PDB entry 2C11 | X-ray diffraction, 2.90 A resolution | chains A and B

[Chain A (and B)]
Name: Membrane copper amine oxidase
From: Homo sapiens
Notes: EC 1.4.3.6; fragment: extra-cellular domains, residues 29-763; chain B of this document is another copy of the same molecule, construct and numbering; everything in this record applies to it too
UniProt: Q16853 (AOC3_HUMAN); numbering as in UniProt (aligned over 29-763)
Chain sequence (735 residues; numbered 29 to 763; the number before each row is that of its first residue):
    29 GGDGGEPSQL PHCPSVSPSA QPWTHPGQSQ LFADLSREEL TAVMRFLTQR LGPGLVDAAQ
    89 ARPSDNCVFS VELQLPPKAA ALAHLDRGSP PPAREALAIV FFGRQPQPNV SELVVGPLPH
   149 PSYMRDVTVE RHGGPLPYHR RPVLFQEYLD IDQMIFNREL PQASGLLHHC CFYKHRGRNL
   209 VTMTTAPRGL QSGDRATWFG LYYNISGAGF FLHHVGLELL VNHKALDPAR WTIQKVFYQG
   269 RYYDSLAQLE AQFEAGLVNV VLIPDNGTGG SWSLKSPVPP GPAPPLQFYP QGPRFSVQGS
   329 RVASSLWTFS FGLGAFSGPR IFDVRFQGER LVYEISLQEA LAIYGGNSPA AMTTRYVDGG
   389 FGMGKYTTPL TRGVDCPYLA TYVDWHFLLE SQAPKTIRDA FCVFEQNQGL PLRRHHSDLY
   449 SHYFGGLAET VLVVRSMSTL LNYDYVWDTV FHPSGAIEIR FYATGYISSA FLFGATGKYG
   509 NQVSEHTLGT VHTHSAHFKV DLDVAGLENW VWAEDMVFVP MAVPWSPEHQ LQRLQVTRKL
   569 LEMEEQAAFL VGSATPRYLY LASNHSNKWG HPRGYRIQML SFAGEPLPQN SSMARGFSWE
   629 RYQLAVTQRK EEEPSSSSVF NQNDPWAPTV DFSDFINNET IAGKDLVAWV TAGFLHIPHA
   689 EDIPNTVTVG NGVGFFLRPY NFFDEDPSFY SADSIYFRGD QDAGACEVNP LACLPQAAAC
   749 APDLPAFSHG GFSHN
Disordered / not traced: 29-57, 730-763
Cystine bridges: Cys-198/Cys-199, Cys-404/Cys-430
Covalent attachments: N-acetylglucosamine (NAG) linked to Asn-137, Asn-232, Asn-294; glycan linked to Asn-592
Modified / non-standard residues: Tyr-471 (2-oxy-4-hydroxy-5-(2-hydrazinopyridine)phenylalanine; PAQ)
Ion coordination: Cu ion site 1 near His-112 (its only coordinating residue here); Cu ion site 2 near His-160 (its only coordinating residue here); Cu ion site 3 near His-167 (its only coordinating residue here); Cu ion site 4 near His-414 (its only coordinating residue here); Cu ion site 5: His-444, Asp-446; Cu ion site 6: His-520, His-522, His-684; Ca2+ site 1: Asp-529, Leu-530, Asp-531, Asp-673, Leu-674; Ca2+ site 2: Glu-572, Lys-638, Phe-663, Asn-665, Glu-667; Cu ion site 7 near His-687 (its only coordinating residue here)
Swiss-Prot annotation at these positions:
  - active site: Asp-386 (Proton acceptor)
  - binding site (Cu(2+)): His-520, His-522, His-684
  - binding site (Ca(2+)): Asp-529, Leu-530, Asp-531, Glu-572, Glu-641, Phe-663, Asn-665, Glu-667, Asp-673, Leu-674
  - glycosylation: Ser-43 (O-linked (GalNAc...) serine), Asn-137 (N-linked (GlcNAc...) asparagine), Thr-212 (O-linked (GalNAc...) threonine), Asn-232 (N-linked (GlcNAc...) asparagine), Asn-294 (N-linked (GlcNAc...) asparagine), Asn-592 (N-linked (GlcNAc...) (complex) asparagine), Asn-618 (N-linked (GlcNAc...) asparagine), Asn-666 (N-linked (GlcNAc...) asparagine), Thr-679 (O-linked (GlcNAc) threonine)
  - mutagenesis: Met-211 (M211V: Increased activity towards 2-phenylethylamine, and decreased activity towards methylamine and benzylamine; when associated with N-394 and G-469), Tyr-394 (Y394N: Increased activity towards 2-phenylethylamine, and decreased activity towards methylamine and benzylamine; when associated with V-211 and G-469), Leu-469 (L469G: Increased activity towards 2-phenylethylamine, and decreased activity towards methylamine and benzylamine; when associated with V-211 and N-394)

[Interface between chain A and chain B]
Residue-residue contacts - 389 pairs, chain A then chain B:
  Val-209(A) / Tyr-448(B)  hydrophobic
  Thr-210(A) / Tyr-448(B)  hydrogen bond (backbone-side chain)
  Leu-218(A) / Ser-554(B)
  Leu-218(A) / His-557(B)
  Gln-219(A) / His-557(B)  hydrogen bond
  Trp-226(A) / Trp-553(B)
  Asn-232(A) / Tyr-448(B)
  Ile-233(A) / Ser-449(B)
  Ser-234(A) / Ser-449(B)
  Ser-234(A) / Arg-726(B)
  Gly-235(A) / Ser-449(B)  hydrogen bond (backbone-side chain)
  Gly-235(A) / Tyr-451(B)
  Gly-235(A) / Tyr-724(B)  hydrogen bond (backbone-side chain)
  Gly-235(A) / Arg-726(B)
  Ala-236(A) / Tyr-451(B)  hydrogen bond (backbone-side chain)
  Gly-237(A) / Tyr-451(B)  hydrogen bond (backbone-side chain)
  Phe-238(A) / Tyr-448(B)  hydrophobic
  Tyr-270(A) / Pro-552(B)
  Tyr-270(A) / Trp-553(B)
  Gly-297(A) / Phe-717(B)
  Gly-298(A) / Glu-713(B)  hydrogen bond (backbone-side chain)
  Gly-298(A) / Phe-717(B)
  Ser-301(A) / Phe-717(B)
  Leu-302(A) / Tyr-451(B)  hydrophobic
  Leu-302(A) / Gly-453(B)
  Leu-302(A) / Phe-717(B)
  Leu-302(A) / Tyr-724(B)  hydrophobic
  Lys-303(A) / Phe-717(B)
  Lys-303(A) / Tyr-724(B)
  Ser-304(A) / Phe-717(B)  hydrogen bond (side chain-backbone)
  Ser-304(A) / Tyr-718(B)
  Ser-304(A) / Ser-719(B)  hydrogen bond (side chain-backbone)
  Ser-304(A) / Ser-722(B)
  Pro-305(A) / Phe-717(B)
  Pro-305(A) / Tyr-718(B)
  Val-306(A) / Tyr-718(B)
  Val-306(A) / Ser-719(B)
  Val-306(A) / Ala-720(B)
  Pro-307(A) / Ala-720(B)
  Pro-308(A) / Ala-720(B)
  Gly-309(A) / Ala-720(B)
  Gly-309(A) / Asp-721(B)
  Pro-310(A) / Gln-319(B)
  Pro-310(A) / Arg-322(B)  hydrogen bond (backbone-side chain)
  Pro-310(A) / Asp-721(B)
  Ala-311(A) / Pro-318(B)  hydrophobic
  Ala-311(A) / Gln-319(B)
  Ala-311(A) / Arg-322(B)
  Pro-312(A) / Pro-318(B)
  Pro-312(A) / Arg-322(B)
  Pro-312(A) / Thr-458(B)
  Pro-313(A) / Gln-315(B)
  Pro-313(A) / Phe-316(B)
  Pro-313(A) / Tyr-317(B)  hydrophobic
  Pro-313(A) / Pro-318(B)
  Pro-313(A) / Arg-322(B)
  Pro-313(A) / Glu-433(B)
  Pro-313(A) / Asn-435(B)  hydrogen bond (backbone-side chain)
  Pro-313(A) / Thr-458(B)
  Leu-314(A) / Leu-314(B)
  Leu-314(A) / Gln-315(B)
  Leu-314(A) / Phe-316(B)  hydrogen bond (backbone-backbone)
  Leu-314(A) / Pro-318(B)
  Gln-315(A) / Pro-313(B)
  Gln-315(A) / Leu-314(B)
  Gln-315(A) / Gln-315(B)  hydrogen bond
  Phe-316(A) / Pro-313(B)
  Phe-316(A) / Leu-314(B)  hydrogen bond (backbone-backbone)
  Phe-316(A) / Phe-316(B)  hydrophobic
  Pro-318(A) / Ala-311(B)
  Pro-318(A) / Pro-312(B)
  Pro-318(A) / Pro-313(B)
  Pro-318(A) / Leu-314(B)  hydrophobic
  Gln-319(A) / Gly-309(B)
  Gln-319(A) / Pro-310(B)
  Gln-319(A) / Ala-311(B)
  Arg-322(A) / Pro-310(B)  hydrogen bond (side chain-backbone)
  Arg-322(A) / Ala-311(B)
  Arg-322(A) / Pro-312(B)
  Arg-322(A) / Pro-313(B)
  Ile-371(A) / Leu-562(B)
  Tyr-372(A) / Leu-562(B)
  Gly-373(A) / Leu-562(B)
  Gly-374(A) / Arg-561(B)  hydrogen bond (backbone-side chain)
  Asn-375(A) / Arg-561(B)
  Pro-377(A) / Trp-553(B)  hydrophobic
  Met-380(A) / Pro-552(B)
  Met-380(A) / Trp-553(B)  hydrophobic
  Met-380(A) / Leu-559(B)  hydrophobic
  Met-380(A) / Arg-561(B)
  Thr-381(A) / Leu-559(B)
  Arg-383(A) / Gln-560(B)  hydrogen bond (side chain-backbone)
  Thr-396(A) / Arg-442(B)  hydrogen bond
  Thr-396(A) / His-444(B)
  Thr-396(A) / Asp-446(B)
  Pro-397(A) / Arg-442(B)  hydrogen bond (backbone-side chain)
  Pro-397(A) / His-444(B)
  Thr-399(A) / Phe-452(B)
  Thr-399(A) / Phe-725(B)
  Gly-401(A) / Ala-456(B)
  Val-402(A) / Pro-439(B)
  Val-402(A) / Leu-455(B)
  Val-402(A) / Ala-456(B)  hydrophobic
  Val-402(A) / Ile-723(B)  hydrophobic
  Asp-403(A) / Gly-437(B)
  Asp-403(A) / Pro-439(B)
  Asp-403(A) / Arg-442(B)  salt bridge
  Asp-403(A) / Phe-452(B)
  Pro-405(A) / Gly-437(B)
  Glu-433(A) / Pro-313(B)
  Gln-434(A) / Gln-315(B)
  Gln-434(A) / Gln-434(B)
  Gln-434(A) / Asn-435(B)  hydrogen bond (side chain-backbone)
  Gln-434(A) / Gln-436(B)
  Gln-434(A) / Gly-437(B)
  Asn-435(A) / Pro-313(B)
  Asn-435(A) / Gln-315(B)
  Asn-435(A) / Gln-434(B)  hydrogen bond (backbone-side chain)
  Gln-436(A) / Gln-434(B)  hydrogen bond (backbone-side chain)
  Gly-437(A) / Pro-405(B)
  Gly-437(A) / Phe-432(B)
  Gly-437(A) / Gln-434(B)
  Gly-437(A) / Arg-463(B)  hydrogen bond (backbone-side chain)
  Leu-438(A) / Arg-463(B)
  Leu-438(A) / Asp-476(B)
  Leu-438(A) / Tyr-490(B)  hydrophobic
  Leu-438(A) / Thr-696(B)
  Pro-439(A) / Val-402(B)
  Pro-439(A) / Asp-403(B)
  Pro-439(A) / Arg-463(B)
  Pro-439(A) / Met-465(B)  hydrophobic
  Pro-439(A) / Thr-696(B)  hydrogen bond (backbone-side chain)
  Leu-440(A) / Thr-694(B)
  Leu-440(A) / Val-695(B)
  Leu-440(A) / Thr-696(B)  hydrogen bond (backbone-backbone)
  Leu-440(A) / Val-697(B)  hydrophobic
  Arg-441(A) / Thr-492(B)
  Arg-441(A) / Asn-693(B)
  Arg-442(A) / Thr-396(B)  hydrogen bond
  Arg-442(A) / Pro-397(B)
  Arg-442(A) / Asp-403(B)  salt bridge
  Arg-442(A) / Met-465(B)  hydrogen bond
  Arg-442(A) / Thr-467(B)  hydrogen bond
  Arg-442(A) / Asp-472(B)  salt bridge
  Arg-442(A) / Thr-492(B)  hydrogen bond (backbone-side chain)
  Arg-442(A) / Gly-493(B)
  Arg-442(A) / Asn-693(B)  hydrogen bond (backbone-side chain)
  His-443(A) / Phe-239(B)
  His-443(A) / Thr-467(B)
  His-443(A) / Leu-469(B)
  His-443(A) / Asn-470(B)  hydrogen bond (side chain-backbone)
  His-443(A) / Asp-472(B)  salt bridge
  His-443(A) / Tyr-494(B)
  His-443(A) / Asn-693(B)
  His-444(A) / Thr-396(B)
  His-444(A) / Pro-397(B)
  His-444(A) / Thr-467(B)
  His-444(A) / Asp-472(B)  hydrogen bond (backbone-side chain)
  Leu-447(A) / Leu-469(B)  hydrophobic
  Tyr-448(A) / Val-209(B)  hydrophobic
  Tyr-448(A) / Thr-210(B)  hydrogen bond (side chain-backbone)
  Tyr-448(A) / Phe-238(B)  hydrophobic
  Ser-449(A) / Ser-234(B)
  Ser-449(A) / Gly-235(B)  hydrogen bond (side chain-backbone)
  Tyr-451(A) / Gly-235(B)
  Tyr-451(A) / Ala-236(B)
  Tyr-451(A) / Gly-237(B)  hydrogen bond (side chain-backbone)
  Tyr-451(A) / Phe-239(B)
  Tyr-451(A) / Leu-302(B)  hydrophobic
  Tyr-451(A) / Tyr-494(B)
  Phe-452(A) / Thr-399(B)
  Phe-452(A) / Asp-403(B)
  Gly-453(A) / Leu-302(B)
  Gly-454(A) / Val-402(B)
  Leu-455(A) / Val-402(B)
  Ala-456(A) / Gly-401(B)
  Ala-456(A) / Val-402(B)
  Glu-457(A) / Val-697(B)
  Thr-458(A) / Pro-312(B)
  Thr-458(A) / Pro-313(B)
  Arg-463(A) / Gly-437(B)  hydrogen bond (side chain-backbone)
  Arg-463(A) / Leu-438(B)
  Arg-463(A) / Pro-439(B)
  Met-465(A) / Pro-439(B)  hydrophobic
  Met-465(A) / Arg-442(B)  hydrogen bond
  Thr-467(A) / Arg-442(B)  hydrogen bond
  Thr-467(A) / His-443(B)
  Thr-467(A) / His-444(B)
  Leu-469(A) / His-443(B)
  Leu-469(A) / Leu-447(B)  hydrophobic
  Asn-470(A) / His-443(B)  hydrogen bond (backbone-side chain)
  Asp-472(A) / Arg-442(B)  salt bridge
  Asp-472(A) / His-443(B)  salt bridge
  Asp-472(A) / His-444(B)  hydrogen bond (side chain-backbone)
  Asp-476(A) / Leu-438(B)
  His-480(A) / Val-697(B)
  Ser-482(A) / Val-697(B)
  Tyr-490(A) / Leu-438(B)
  Thr-492(A) / Arg-441(B)
  Thr-492(A) / Arg-442(B)  hydrogen bond (side chain-backbone)
  Gly-493(A) / Arg-442(B)  hydrogen bond (backbone-backbone)
  Gly-493(A) / His-443(B)
  Tyr-494(A) / His-443(B)
  Tyr-494(A) / Tyr-451(B)
  Gly-505(A) / Val-564(B)
  Gly-505(A) / Arg-566(B)  hydrogen bond (backbone-side chain)
  Lys-506(A) / Gln-563(B)
  Lys-506(A) / Val-564(B)  hydrogen bond (backbone-backbone)
  Tyr-507(A) / Arg-561(B)  hydrogen bond
  Tyr-507(A) / Leu-562(B)
  Tyr-507(A) / Gln-563(B)  hydrogen bond
  Asn-509(A) / Arg-566(B)
  Asn-509(A) / His-599(B)
  Asn-509(A) / Tyr-708(B)  hydrogen bond
  Asn-509(A) / Asn-709(B)
  Gln-510(A) / Trp-597(B)
  Gln-510(A) / His-599(B)  hydrogen bond (backbone-side chain)
  Val-511(A) / Trp-597(B)
  Ser-512(A) / Trp-597(B)
  Glu-513(A) / Trp-597(B)
  Val-519(A) / Leu-562(B)  hydrophobic
  Val-519(A) / Val-564(B)  hydrophobic
  Thr-521(A) / Met-544(B)
  Glu-542(A) / Ile-685(B)
  Met-544(A) / Gly-612(B)
  Met-544(A) / Glu-613(B)  hydrogen bond (side chain-backbone)
  Phe-546(A) / Glu-613(B)
  Phe-546(A) / Pro-614(B)
  Phe-546(A) / Leu-615(B)  hydrophobic
  Phe-546(A) / Pro-616(B)
  Val-551(A) / Leu-218(B)  hydrophobic
  Pro-552(A) / Tyr-270(B)
  Trp-553(A) / Leu-218(B)
  Trp-553(A) / Trp-226(B)
  Trp-553(A) / Tyr-270(B)
  Trp-553(A) / Pro-377(B)  hydrophobic
  Trp-553(A) / Thr-381(B)
  Ser-554(A) / Leu-218(B)
  Glu-556(A) / Gln-219(B)
  His-557(A) / Leu-218(B)
  His-557(A) / Gln-219(B)  hydrogen bond
  Gln-560(A) / Arg-383(B)  hydrogen bond (backbone-side chain)
  Gln-560(A) / Leu-615(B)
  Gln-560(A) / Pro-616(B)
  Gln-560(A) / Ser-619(B)
  Arg-561(A) / Gly-374(B)  hydrogen bond (side chain-backbone)
  Arg-561(A) / Met-380(B)
  Arg-561(A) / Tyr-507(B)  hydrogen bond
  Leu-562(A) / Ile-371(B)
  Leu-562(A) / Tyr-372(B)
  Leu-562(A) / Gly-373(B)
  Leu-562(A) / Lys-506(B)
  Leu-562(A) / Tyr-507(B)
  Leu-562(A) / Val-519(B)  hydrophobic
  Gln-563(A) / Lys-506(B)
  Gln-563(A) / Tyr-507(B)  hydrogen bond
  Val-564(A) / Gly-505(B)
  Val-564(A) / Lys-506(B)  hydrogen bond (backbone-backbone)
  Val-564(A) / Val-519(B)  hydrophobic
  Arg-566(A) / Asn-509(B)  hydrogen bond
  Arg-585(A) / Phe-610(B)
  Arg-585(A) / Ala-611(B)  hydrogen bond (side chain-backbone)
  Arg-585(A) / Gly-612(B)
  Arg-585(A) / Glu-613(B)  salt bridge
  Arg-585(A) / Leu-683(B)
  Tyr-586(A) / Leu-683(B)
  Tyr-586(A) / His-684(B)
  Tyr-586(A) / Ile-685(B)  hydrogen bond (side chain-backbone)
  Asn-595(A) / Ala-688(B)
  Trp-597(A) / Gln-510(B)
  Trp-597(A) / Val-511(B)  hydrogen bond (side chain-backbone)
  Trp-597(A) / Ser-512(B)
  Trp-597(A) / Glu-513(B)
  His-599(A) / Thr-504(B)
  His-599(A) / Asn-509(B)
  His-599(A) / Gln-510(B)  hydrogen bond (side chain-backbone)
  Gln-606(A) / Phe-610(B)
  Gln-606(A) / Gly-698(B)
  Phe-610(A) / Arg-585(B)
  Phe-610(A) / Gln-606(B)
  Phe-610(A) / Met-607(B)
  Ala-611(A) / Arg-585(B)  hydrogen bond (backbone-side chain)
  Gly-612(A) / Met-544(B)
  Gly-612(A) / Arg-585(B)
  Glu-613(A) / Met-544(B)  hydrogen bond (backbone-side chain)
  Glu-613(A) / Phe-546(B)
  Glu-613(A) / Arg-585(B)  salt bridge
  Pro-614(A) / Phe-546(B)
  Leu-615(A) / Phe-546(B)  hydrophobic
  Pro-616(A) / Phe-546(B)
  Pro-616(A) / Gln-560(B)
  Asn-618(A) / Gln-560(B)
  Ser-619(A) / Gln-560(B)
  Leu-683(A) / Asp-543(B)
  Leu-683(A) / Met-544(B)  hydrophobic
  Leu-683(A) / Arg-585(B)
  Leu-683(A) / Tyr-586(B)
  His-684(A) / Tyr-586(B)
  Ile-685(A) / Glu-542(B)
  Ile-685(A) / Tyr-586(B)  hydrogen bond (backbone-side chain)
  Ile-685(A) / Tyr-708(B)
  His-687(A) / Pro-707(B)
  His-687(A) / Tyr-708(B)
  His-687(A) / Asn-709(B)
  Ala-688(A) / Asn-595(B)
  Ala-688(A) / Trp-597(B)
  Ala-688(A) / Asn-709(B)
  Ala-688(A) / Phe-711(B)
  Ala-688(A) / Asp-712(B)
  Ala-688(A) / Glu-713(B)
  Ala-688(A) / Asp-714(B)
  Glu-689(A) / Pro-707(B)
  Glu-689(A) / Tyr-708(B)  hydrogen bond (side chain-backbone)
  Glu-689(A) / Asn-709(B)  hydrogen bond (side chain-backbone)
  Glu-689(A) / Phe-710(B)  hydrogen bond (side chain-backbone)
  Glu-689(A) / Phe-711(B)  hydrogen bond (side chain-backbone)
  Glu-689(A) / Asp-714(B)
  Ile-691(A) / Glu-713(B)
  Ile-691(A) / Asp-714(B)  hydrogen bond (backbone-backbone)
  Pro-692(A) / Phe-717(B)
  Asn-693(A) / Arg-441(B)
  Asn-693(A) / Arg-442(B)  hydrogen bond (side chain-backbone)
  Asn-693(A) / His-443(B)
  Asn-693(A) / Asp-714(B)
  Val-695(A) / Leu-440(B)
  Val-695(A) / Asp-714(B)
  Thr-696(A) / Leu-438(B)
  Thr-696(A) / Pro-439(B)  hydrogen bond (side chain-backbone)
  Thr-696(A) / Leu-440(B)  hydrogen bond (backbone-backbone)
  Val-697(A) / Leu-440(B)  hydrophobic
  Val-697(A) / Glu-457(B)
  Val-697(A) / His-480(B)
  Val-697(A) / Ser-482(B)
  Val-697(A) / Ala-484(B)  hydrophobic
  Val-697(A) / Arg-706(B)  hydrogen bond (backbone-side chain)
  Gly-698(A) / Gln-606(B)
  Gly-698(A) / Phe-704(B)
  Gly-698(A) / Arg-706(B)  hydrogen bond (backbone-side chain)
  Asn-699(A) / Arg-706(B)  hydrogen bond
  Phe-704(A) / Gly-698(B)
  Arg-706(A) / Val-697(B)  hydrogen bond (side chain-backbone)
  Arg-706(A) / Asn-699(B)  hydrogen bond
  Pro-707(A) / His-687(B)
  Pro-707(A) / Glu-689(B)
  Tyr-708(A) / Asn-509(B)  hydrogen bond
  Tyr-708(A) / Ile-685(B)
  Tyr-708(A) / His-687(B)
  Tyr-708(A) / Glu-689(B)
  Asn-709(A) / Asn-509(B)
  Asn-709(A) / His-687(B)
  Asn-709(A) / Ala-688(B)  hydrogen bond (side chain-backbone)
  Asn-709(A) / Glu-689(B)  hydrogen bond (backbone-side chain)
  Phe-710(A) / Glu-689(B)
  Phe-711(A) / Ala-688(B)
  Phe-711(A) / Glu-689(B)  hydrogen bond (backbone-side chain)
  Asp-712(A) / Ala-688(B)
  Glu-713(A) / Gly-298(B)  hydrogen bond (side chain-backbone)
  Glu-713(A) / Ala-688(B)
  Glu-713(A) / Glu-689(B)
  Glu-713(A) / Ile-691(B)
  Asp-714(A) / Ala-688(B)
  Asp-714(A) / Glu-689(B)
  Asp-714(A) / Ile-691(B)  hydrogen bond (backbone-backbone)
  Asp-714(A) / Asn-693(B)
  Asp-714(A) / Val-695(B)
  Phe-717(A) / Gly-297(B)
  Phe-717(A) / Gly-298(B)
  Phe-717(A) / Ser-301(B)
  Phe-717(A) / Leu-302(B)
  Phe-717(A) / Lys-303(B)
  Phe-717(A) / Ser-304(B)  hydrogen bond (backbone-side chain)
  Phe-717(A) / Pro-305(B)
  Phe-717(A) / Pro-692(B)
  Tyr-718(A) / Ser-304(B)
  Tyr-718(A) / Pro-305(B)  hydrophobic
  Tyr-718(A) / Val-306(B)
  Ser-719(A) / Ser-304(B)  hydrogen bond (backbone-side chain)
  Ala-720(A) / Val-306(B)  hydrophobic
  Ala-720(A) / Pro-307(B)
  Ala-720(A) / Pro-308(B)
  Asp-721(A) / Pro-310(B)
  Ser-722(A) / Ser-304(B)
  Ile-723(A) / Val-402(B)  hydrophobic
  Tyr-724(A) / Gly-235(B)  hydrogen bond (side chain-backbone)
  Tyr-724(A) / Leu-302(B)  hydrophobic
  Tyr-724(A) / Lys-303(B)
  Phe-725(A) / Thr-399(B)
  Arg-726(A) / Ser-234(B)
  Arg-726(A) / Gly-235(B)
Other interface residues (no listed pair), chain A (178 interface residues in all): Asp-180, Phe-239, Leu-248, Lys-263, Tyr-317, Cys-404, Phe-432, Asp-446, Val-474, Ala-484, Gly-508, His-520, Asp-543, Val-545, Leu-559, Met-607, Leu-608, Thr-694
Other interface residues (no listed pair), chain B (175 interface residues in all): Asn-232, Ile-233, Leu-248, Lys-263, Asn-375, Gly-454, His-520, Thr-521, Val-545, Val-551, Glu-556, Leu-608, Asn-618

[Summary]
Chain A and chain B form an interface of 178 and 175 residues respectively; the contacts include 85 hydrogen
bonds and 8 salt bridges. Polar contacts include Asp-403(A)/Arg-442(B), Arg-442(A)/Asp-472(B) and
His-443(A)/Asp-472(B). Covalently linked N-acetylglucosamine: at Asn-137(A), Asn-232(A) and Asn-294(A).
Chain A and chain B are both Membrane copper amine oxidase (Homo sapiens); the structure, Crystal structure of
the 2-hydrazinopyridine of semicarbazide- sensitive amine oxidase, was determined by X-ray diffraction,
deposited together with 2C10.
